Entry 7FIN (electron microscopy, 3.10 A resolution); this record covers chains R and A of the 6 polymer chains in the assembly.

== Chain R ==
Molecule: Gastric inhibitory polypeptide receptor, human glucose-dependent insulinotropic polypeptide receptor
From: Homo sapiens
Reference sequence: P48546 (GIPR_HUMAN); residues 22-421 carry their UniProt numbers (400 of 573 residues fall inside the UniProt entry; the rest is not from it)
Sequence (573 residues; row label = number of the first residue in the row):
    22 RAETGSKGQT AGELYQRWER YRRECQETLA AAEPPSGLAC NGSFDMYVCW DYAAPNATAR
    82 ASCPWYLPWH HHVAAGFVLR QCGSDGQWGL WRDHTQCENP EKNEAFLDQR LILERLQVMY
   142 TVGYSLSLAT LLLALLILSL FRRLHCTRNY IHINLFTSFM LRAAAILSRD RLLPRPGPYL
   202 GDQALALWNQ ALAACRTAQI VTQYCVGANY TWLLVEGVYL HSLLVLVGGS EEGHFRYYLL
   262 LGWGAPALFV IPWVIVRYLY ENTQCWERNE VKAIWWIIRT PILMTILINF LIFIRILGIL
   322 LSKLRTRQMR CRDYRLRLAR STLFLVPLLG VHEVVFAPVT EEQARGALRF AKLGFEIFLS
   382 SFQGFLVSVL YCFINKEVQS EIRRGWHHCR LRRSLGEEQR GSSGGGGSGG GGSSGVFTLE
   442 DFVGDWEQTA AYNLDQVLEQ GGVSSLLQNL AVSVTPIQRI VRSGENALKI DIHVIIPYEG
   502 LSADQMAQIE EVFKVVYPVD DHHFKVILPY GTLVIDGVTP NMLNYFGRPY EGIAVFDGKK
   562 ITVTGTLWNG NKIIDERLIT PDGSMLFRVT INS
Not modelled in the structure: 22-29, 54-59, 416-594
Construct notes: engineered mutation F345 (Thr in P48546)
Disulfide bonds: C46-C70, C61-C103, C84-C118, C216-C286
UniProt features mapped onto this chain:
  - glycosylation (N-linked (GlcNAc...) asparagine): N62, N77
What the authors report for this chain:
  - mutagenesis - T345F: unchanged signaling

== Chain A ==
Molecule: Guanine nucleotide-binding protein G(s) subunit alpha isoforms short
From: Bos taurus
Reference sequence: P04896 (GNAS2_BOVIN); residues 1-394 here = UniProt positions 1-394
Sequence (394 residues; each row starts with the number of its first residue):
     1 MGCLGNSKTE DQRNEEKAQR EANKKIEKQL QKDKQVYRAT HRLLLLGAGE SGKNTIVKQM
    61 RILHVNGFNG EGGEEDPQAA RSNSDGEKAT KVQDIKNNLK EAIETIVAAM SNLVPPVELA
   121 NPENQFRVDY ILSVMNVPDF DFPPEFYEHA KALWEDEGVR ACYERSNEYQ LIDCAQYFLD
   181 KIDVIKQDDY VPSDQDLLRC RVLTSGIFET KFQVDKVNFH MFDVGAQRDE RRKWIQCFND
   241 VTAIIFVVAS SSYNMVIRED NQTNRLQAAL KLFDSIWNNK WLRDTSVILF LNKQDLLAEK
   301 VLAGKSKIED YFPEFARYTT PEDATPEPGE DPRVTRAKYF IRDEFLRIST ASGDGRHYCY
   361 PHFTCAVDTE NIRRVFNDCR DIIQRMHLRQ YELL
Not modelled in the structure: 1-8, 61-204, 252-261
Construct notes: engineered mutation N54 (Ser in P04896), A226 (Gly in P04896), A268 (Glu in P04896), K271 (Asn in P04896), D274 (Lys in P04896), K280 (Arg in P04896), D284 (Thr in P04896), T285 (Ile in P04896)
UniProt features mapped onto this chain:
  - region: R42 to K53, T55 (G1 motif), D196 to T204 (G2 motif), F219 to G225, Q227, R228 (G3 motif), I288 to D295 (G4 motif), T364 to T369 (G5 motif)
  - binding site (GTP): G47 to K53, T55, L197 to T204, D223 to G225, Q227, N292 to D295, A366
  - binding site (Mg(2+)): T204
  - modified residue: S352 (Phosphoserine)
  - lipidation: G2 (N-palmitoyl glycine), C3 (S-palmitoyl cysteine)
  - cross-link: K300 (Glycyl lysine isopeptide (Lys-Gly) (interchain with G-Cter in ubiquitin))

== How chain R and chain A interact ==
Residue-residue contacts (30):
  R169(R) - Y391(A)
  Y240(R) - Y391(A)
  L241(R) - Y391(A)  hydrophobic
  L244(R) - H387(A)
  L244(R) - Y391(A)
  L245(R) - Q384(A)  hydrogen bond (backbone-side chain)
  L245(R) - L388(A)  hydrophobic
  V246(R) - R380(A)  hydrogen bond (backbone-side chain)
  V248(R) - V217(A)
  S251(R) - Q35(A)
  E253(R) - K34(A)
  E253(R) - Q35(A)
  G254(R) - Q35(A)
  I320(R) - Q384(A)
  L321(R) - L388(A)  hydrophobic
  L321(R) - L393(A)  hydrophobic
  L321(R) - L394(A)  hydrophobic
  K324(R) - D381(A)  salt bridge
  K324(R) - Q384(A)
  K324(R) - R385(A)  hydrogen bond (backbone-side chain)
  T327(R) - R385(A)
  R328(R) - Y358(A)
  R338(R) - E392(A)  hydrogen bond (side chain-backbone)
  R338(R) - L393(A)  hydrogen bond (side chain-backbone)
  R338(R) - L394(A)  hydrogen bond (side chain-backbone)
  R341(R) - E392(A)  hydrogen bond (side chain-backbone)
  S342(R) - L393(A)
  F345(R) - Y391(A)
  F345(R) - L393(A)  hydrophobic
  N396(R) - E392(A)
Also at the interface, not in a pair above, chain R (25 interface residues in all): G249, I317, L325, L346, K397
Also at the interface, not in a pair above, chain A (17 interface residues in all): A39, D215, Q390
From the paper, about this interface:
  - pairs named by the authors: E253(R)-K34(A)

== Overview ==
The interface between chain R and chain A involves 25 residues on one side and 17 on the other; the contacts
include 7 hydrogen bonds and 1 salt bridge. Polar contacts include K324(R)-D381(A), L245(R)-Q384(A) and
V246(R)-R380(A). The paper describes a contact between E253(R) and K34(A). The paper reports that T345F of
chain R leaves signaling unchanged.
Chain R is Gastric inhibitory polypeptide receptor, human glucose-dependent insulinotropic polypeptide
receptor (Homo sapiens) and chain A is Guanine nucleotide-binding protein G(s) subunit alpha isoforms short
(Bos taurus); the structure, Cryo-EM structure of the GIPR/GLP-1R/GCGR triagonist peptide 20-bound human
GIPR-Gs complex, was determined by electron microscopy, deposited together with 7FIM, 7FIY, 7V35, 7VAB, 7VBH
and 7VBI.
